Entry 8UP5 (electron microscopy, 3.56 A resolution); this record covers chains B and C of the 5 polymer chains in the assembly.

# Chain B
Molecule: Probable bifunctional tRNA threonylcarbamoyladenosine biosynthesis protein
Source organism: Methanocaldococcus jannaschii
UniProt: Q58530 (KAE1B_METJA); numbering as in UniProt (aligned over 333-535)
Chain sequence (203 residues; row label = number of the first residue in the row):
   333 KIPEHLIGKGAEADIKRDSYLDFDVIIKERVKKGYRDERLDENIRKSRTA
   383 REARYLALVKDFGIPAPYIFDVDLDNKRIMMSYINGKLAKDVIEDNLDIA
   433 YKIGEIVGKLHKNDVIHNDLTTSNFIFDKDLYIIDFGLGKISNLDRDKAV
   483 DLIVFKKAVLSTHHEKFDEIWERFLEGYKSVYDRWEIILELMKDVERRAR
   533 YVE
Disordered / not traced: 333-344, 534-535
Construct notes: engineered mutation Arg478 (Glu in Q58530)
Curated features (UniProtKB/Swiss-Prot):
  - active site: Asp451 (Proton acceptor)
  - binding site (ATP): Ile339 to Ile347, Lys360
What the authors report for this chain:
  - mutagenesis - R530D: abolished catalytic activity on T
  - mutagenesis - R530D: unchanged catalytic activity (Bud32 ATPase activity)
  - mutagenesis - D451A: abolished catalytic activity (t6A modification activity)
  - catalytic residues: Asp467 (proposed by the authors, not directly observed)
  - mutagenesis - R530D: abolished catalytic activity (t6A activity)
  - mutagenesis - R530D: unchanged binding to tRNA

# Chain C
Molecule: Regulatory protein Cgi121
Source organism: Methanocaldococcus jannaschii
UniProt: A0A832SJR9 (A0A832SJR9_9EURY); residues 6-150 here correspond to UniProt positions 1-145 (UniProt number = residue number - 5)
Chain sequence (148 residues; each row starts with the number of its first residue):
     3 MDPMIIRGIRGARINNEIFNLGLKFQILNADVVATKKHVLHAINQAKTKK
    53 PIAKSFWMEILVRASGQRQIHEAIKIIGAKDGNVCLICEDEETFRKIYEL
   103 IGGEIDDSVLEINEDKERLIREIFKIRGFGNVVERVLEKIALIELKKE
Disordered / not traced: 149-150
Construct notes: expression tag (3-5)

# How chain B and chain C interact
Pairs across the interface (26; chain B residue first):
  Tyr352(B) with His43(C); Asn46(C)
  Leu353(B) with Lys39(C); Leu42(C), hydrophobic
  Phe355(B) with Glu136(C); Leu139(C), hydrophobic
  Ala382(B) with Leu147(C)
  Arg386(B) with Leu147(C); Lys148(C)
  Ala389(B) with Glu140(C); Leu144(C), hydrophobic
  Lys392(B) with Gly130(C)
  Asp393(B) with Arg129(C), hydrogen bond (side chain-backbone); Arg137(C), salt bridge
  Tyr400(B) with Asn133(C), hydrogen bond (side chain-backbone); Glu136(C)
  Ile401(B) with Glu140(C)
  Phe402(B) with His43(C), hydrogen bond (backbone-side chain); Gln47(C); Glu136(C); Ala143(C)
  Asp403(B) with Gln47(C), hydrogen bond; Ala143(C); Glu146(C)
  Val404(B) with Glu146(C); Leu147(C), hydrophobic
Other interface residues (no listed pair), chain B (17 interface residues in all): Ala385, Gly395, Asp405, Leu406
Other interface residues (no listed pair), chain C (24 interface residues in all): Thr50, Lys51, Lys127, Ile128, Phe131, Gly132, Val135

# In short
17 residues of chain B face 24 of chain C across their interface; the contacts include 4 hydrogen bonds and 1
salt bridge. Among the polar pairs are Asp393(B)-Arg137(C), Asp393(B)-Arg129(C) and Tyr400(B)-Asn133(C). From
the paper: the catalytic residue Asp467(B); R530D of chain B abolishes catalytic activity on T.
Chain B is Probable bifunctional tRNA threonylcarbamoyladenosine biosynthesis protein and chain C is
Regulatory protein Cgi121, both from Methanocaldococcus jannaschii; the structure, Structure of the KEOPS
complex (Cgi121/Bud32/Kae1/Pcc1) bound to tRNA in its native-like conformation, was determined by electron
microscopy, deposited together with 8UNK and 9D85.
